PDB entry 2A6H | X-ray diffraction, 2.40 A resolution | chains B and D of the 6 polymer chains in the assembly

# Chain B
Protein: DNA-directed RNA polymerase alpha chain
Organism: Thermus thermophilus
Notes: EC 2.7.7.6
UniProtKB: Q5SHR6 (RPOA_THET8); residues 1-315 here = UniProt positions 1-315
Amino-acid sequence (315 residues; numbered 1 to 315; the number before each row is that of its first residue):
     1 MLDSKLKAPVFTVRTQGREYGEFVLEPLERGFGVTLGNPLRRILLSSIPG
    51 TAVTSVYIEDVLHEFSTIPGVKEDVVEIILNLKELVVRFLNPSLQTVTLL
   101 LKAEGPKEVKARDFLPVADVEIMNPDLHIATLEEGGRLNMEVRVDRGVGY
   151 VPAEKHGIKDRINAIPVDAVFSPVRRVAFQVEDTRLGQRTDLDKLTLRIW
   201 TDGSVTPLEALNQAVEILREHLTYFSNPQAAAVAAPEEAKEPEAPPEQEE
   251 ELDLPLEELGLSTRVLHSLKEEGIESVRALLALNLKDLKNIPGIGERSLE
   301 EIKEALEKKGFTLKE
Unresolved in the structure: 230-315

# Chain D
Protein: DNA-directed RNA polymerase beta' chain
Organism: Thermus thermophilus
Notes: EC 2.7.7.6
UniProtKB: Q8RQE8 (RPOC_THET8); residues 1-1524 here = UniProt positions 1-1524
Amino-acid sequence (1524 residues; numbered 1 to 1524; the number before each row is that of its first residue):
     1 MKKEVRKVRIALASPEKIRSWSYGEVEKPETINYRTLKPERDGLFDERIF
    51 GPIKDYECACGKYKRQRFEGKVCERCGVEVTKSIVRRYRMGHIELATPAA
   101 HIWFVKDVPSKIGTLLDLSATELEQVLYFSKYIVLDPKGAILNGVPVEKR
   151 QLLTDEEYRELRYGKQETYPLPPGVDALVKDGEEVVKGQELAPGVVSRLD
   201 GVALYRFPRRVRVEYVKKERAGLRLPLAAWVEKEAYKPGEILAELPEPYL
   251 FRAEEEGVVELKELEEGAFLVLRREDEPVATYFLPVGMTPLVVHGEIVEK
   301 GQPLAEAKGLLRMPRQVRAAQVEAEEEGETVYLTLFLEWTEPKDYRVQPH
   351 MNVVVPEGARVEAGDKIVAAIDPEEEVIAEAEGVVHLHEPASILVVKARV
   401 YPFEDDVEVSTGDRVAPGDVLADGGKVKSDVYGRVEVDLVRNVVRVVESY
   451 DIDARMGAEAIQQLLKELDLEALEKELLEEMKHPSRARRAKARKRLEVVR
   501 AFLDSGNRPEWMILEAVPVLPPDLRPMVQVDGGRFATSDLNDLYRRLINR
   551 NNRLKKLLAQGAPEIIIRNEKRMLQEAVDALLDNGRRGAPVTNPGSDRPL
   601 RSLTDILSGKQGRFRQNLLGKRVDYSGRSVIVVGPQLKLHQCGLPKRMAL
   651 ELFKPFLLKKMEEKGIAPNVKAARRMLERQRDIKDEVWDALEEVIHGKVV
   701 LLNRAPTLHRLGIQAFQPVLVEGQSIQLHPLVCEAFNADFDGDQMAVHVP
   751 LSSFAQAEARIQMLSAHNLLSPASGEPLAKPSRDIILGLYYITQVRKEKK
   801 GAGLEFATPEEALAAHERGEVALNAPIKVAGRETSVGRLKYVFANPDEAL
   851 LAVAHGIVDLQDVVTVRYMGKRLETSPGRILFARIVAEAVEDEKVAWELI
   901 QLDVPQEKNSLKDLVYQAFLRLGMEKTARLLDALKYYGFTFSTTSGITIG
   951 IDDAVIPEEKKQYLEEADRKLLQIEQAYEMGFLTDRERYDQILQLWTETT
  1001 EKVTQAVFKNFEENYPFNPLYVMAQSGARGNPQQIRQLCGLRGLMQKPSG
  1051 ETFEVPVRSSFREGLTVLEYFISSHGARKGGADTALRTADSGYLTRKLVD
  1101 VTHEIVVREADCGTTNYISVPLFQPDEVTRSLRLRKRADIEAGLYGRVLA
  1151 REVEVLGVRLEEGRYLSMDDVHLLIKAAEAGEIQEVPVRSPLTCQTRYGV
  1201 CQKCYGYDLSMARPVSIGEAVGIVAAQSIGEPGTQLTMRTFHTGGVAGAA
  1251 DITQGLPRVIELFEARRPKAKAVISEIDGVVRIEETEEKLSVFVESEGFS
  1301 KEYKLPKEARLLVKDGDYVEAGQPLTRGAIDPHQLLEAKGPEAVERYLVE
  1351 EIQKVYRAQGVKLHDKHIEIVVRQMMKYVEVTDPGDSRLLEGQVLEKWDV
  1401 EALNERLIAEGKTPVAWKPLLMGVTKSALSTKSWLSAASFQNTTHVLTEA
  1451 AIAGKKDELIGLKENVILGRLIPAGTGSDFVRFTQVVDQKTLKAIEEARK
  1501 EAVEAKERPAARRGVKREQPGKQA
Unresolved in the structure: 1, 252-363, 1240-1250, 1506-1524
Bound ions: Zn2+ site 1: Cys58, Cys60, Cys73, Cys76; Mg2+: Asp739, Asp741, Asp743; Zn2+ site 2: Cys1112, Cys1194, Cys1201, Cys1204
Residues lining bound ligands: streptolydigin (STD): Gly1081, Ala1082, Asp1083, Ala1085, Leu1086, Asp1090, Pro1257

# Chain B / chain D interface
Residue-residue contacts - 24 pairs, chain B then chain D:
  Ser46(B) - His855(D)
  Phe65(B) - Phe806(D)  hydrophobic
  Phe65(B) - Leu813(D)  hydrophobic
  Glu77(B) - Arg872(D)
  Leu80(B) - Val842(D)
  Leu80(B) - Phe843(D)
  Leu80(B) - Ala844(D)
  Leu80(B) - Arg867(D)
  Lys83(B) - Val842(D)
  Lys83(B) - Glu848(D)
  Glu84(B) - Asn845(D)  hydrogen bond
  Gly149(B) - His855(D)
  Tyr150(B) - Phe843(D)
  Tyr150(B) - Glu848(D)  hydrogen bond
  Tyr150(B) - Ala852(D)  hydrophobic
  Tyr150(B) - His855(D)  hydrogen bond (backbone-side chain)
  Pro152(B) - Ile857(D)  hydrophobic
  Glu154(B) - Val821(D)
  Glu154(B) - Lys840(D)
  Val170(B) - Glu848(D)
  Arg175(B) - Asp847(D)  salt bridge
  Arg176(B) - Arg884(D)
  Arg176(B) - Glu888(D)  salt bridge
  Arg185(B) - Asp689(D)  salt bridge
Interface residues without a listed pair, chain B (17 interface residues in all): Val76, Asn81, Asp168
Interface residues without a listed pair, chain D (20 interface residues in all): Glu692, Leu851

# In short
Chain B and chain D form an interface of 17 and 20 residues respectively; the contacts include 3 hydrogen
bonds and 3 salt bridges. Polar contacts include Arg175(B)-Asp847(D), Arg176(B)-Glu888(D) and
Arg185(B)-Asp689(D). Ligands of chain D: streptolydigin.
Chain B is DNA-directed RNA polymerase alpha chain and chain D is DNA-directed RNA polymerase beta' chain,
both from Thermus thermophilus; the structure, Crystal structure of the T. thermophilus RNA polymerase
holoenzyme in complex with antibiotic sterptolydigin, was determined by X-ray diffraction.
